PDB entry 4YHP | X-ray diffraction, 2.53 A resolution | chains E and L of the 10 polymer chains in the assembly

== Chain E ==
Protein: Fab Heavy Chain
Organism: Homo sapiens
Notes: antibody fragment or engineered binder
Amino-acid sequence (229 residues; row label = number of the first residue in the row):
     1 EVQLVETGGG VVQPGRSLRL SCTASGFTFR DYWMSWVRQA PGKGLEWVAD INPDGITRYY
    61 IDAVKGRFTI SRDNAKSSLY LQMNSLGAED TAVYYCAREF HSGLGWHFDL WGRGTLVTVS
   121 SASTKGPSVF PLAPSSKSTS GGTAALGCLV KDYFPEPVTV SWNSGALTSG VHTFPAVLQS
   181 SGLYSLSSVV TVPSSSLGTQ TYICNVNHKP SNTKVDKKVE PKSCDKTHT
Not modelled in the structure: 137-140, 224-229
Disulfides: C22-C96, C148-C204

== Chain L ==
Protein: Fab Light Chain
Organism: Homo sapiens
Notes: antibody fragment or engineered binder
Amino-acid sequence (215 residues; row label = number of the first residue in the row):
     1 SYVLTQPPSV SVAPGQTARI TCGGTNIGDI SVHWYQQRPG QAPLVVVYDD SDRPSGIPER
    61 FSGSNSGNTA TLTISRVEAG DEADYYCQVW DDSINAYVFG TGTKVTVLRT VAAPSVFIFP
   121 PSDSQLKSGT ASVVCLLNNF YPREAKVQWK VDNALQSGNS QESVTEQDSK DSTYSLSSTL
   181 TLSKADYEKH KVYACEVTHQ GLSSPVTKSF NRGEC
Not modelled in the structure: 214-215
Disulfides: C22-C87, C135-C195

== How chain E and chain L interact ==
Contacting residue pairs - 23 pairs, chain E then chain L:
  S120(E) - V111(L)  hydrogen bond (side chain-backbone)
  S121(E) - A112(L)
  S121(E) - A113(L)  hydrogen bond (side chain-backbone)
  A122(E) - V111(L)
  A122(E) - G201(L)
  S123(E) - G201(L)  hydrogen bond (backbone-backbone)
  S123(E) - L202(L)
  S123(E) - S203(L)  hydrogen bond (side chain-backbone)
  F154(E) - T110(L)
  F154(E) - V111(L)  hydrophobic
  L178(E) - L108(L)
  L178(E) - R109(L)
  L178(E) - T110(L)
  Q179(E) - L108(L)
  S180(E) - L108(L)
  S180(E) - P142(L)
  S181(E) - P142(L)
  S181(E) - Q200(L)
  G182(E) - R109(L)
  G182(E) - T110(L)
  G182(E) - V111(L)  hydrogen bond (backbone-backbone)
  L183(E) - Q200(L)
  Y184(E) - T110(L)
Also at the interface, not in a pair above, chain E (13 interface residues in all): K125
Also at the interface, not in a pair above, chain L (12 interface residues in all): Y141

== In short ==
Chain E and chain L form an interface of 13 and 12 residues respectively, with 5 hydrogen bonds. Polar
contacts include S120(E)-V111(L), S121(E)-A113(L) and S123(E)-S203(L).
Chain E is Fab Heavy Chain and chain L is Fab Light Chain, both from Homo sapiens; the structure, Crystal
structure of 309M3-B Fab in complex with H3K9me3 peptide, was determined by X-ray diffraction, deposited
together with 4YHY and 4YHZ.
